Entry 1QS0 (X-ray diffraction, 2.40 A resolution); this record covers chains A and B.

== Chain A ==
Molecule: 2-oxoisovalerate dehydrogenase alpha-subunit
From: Pseudomonas putida
UniProtKB: P09060 (ODBA_PSEPU); residue numbers follow UniProt; this construct covers 2-408
Amino-acid sequence (407 residues; each row starts with the number of its first residue):
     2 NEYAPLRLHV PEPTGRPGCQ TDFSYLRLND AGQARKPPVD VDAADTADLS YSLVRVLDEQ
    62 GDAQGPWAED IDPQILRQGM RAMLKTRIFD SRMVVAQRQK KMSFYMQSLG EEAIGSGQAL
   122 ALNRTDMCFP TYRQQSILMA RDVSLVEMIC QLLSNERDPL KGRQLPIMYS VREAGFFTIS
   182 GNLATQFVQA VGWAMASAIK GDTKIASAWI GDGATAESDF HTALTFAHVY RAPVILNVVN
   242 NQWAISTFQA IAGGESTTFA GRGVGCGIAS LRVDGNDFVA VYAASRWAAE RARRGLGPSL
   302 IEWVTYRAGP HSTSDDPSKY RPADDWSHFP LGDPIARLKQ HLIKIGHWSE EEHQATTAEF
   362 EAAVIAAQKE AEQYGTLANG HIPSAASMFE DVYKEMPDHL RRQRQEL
Modified / non-standard residues: Mse-81, Mse-84, Mse-94, Mse-103, Mse-107, Mse-128, Mse-140, Mse-149, Mse-169, Mse-196, Mse-389, Mse-397 (selenomethionine; parent Met)
Differences from the reference sequence: modified residue (81, 84, 94, 103, 107, 128, 140, 149, 169, 196, 389, 397)
Bound ions: Mg2+: Asp-213, Asn-242, Trp-244 (together with thiamine diphosphate)
Ligand contacts:
  - 2-oxo-4-methylpentanoic acid (COI): Phe-105, Mse-107, Tyr-133, Leu-166, Gly-182
  - thiamine diphosphate (TPP): Tyr-133, Arg-134, Gly-182, Asn-183, Leu-184, Gly-212, Asp-213, Gly-214, Ala-215, Glu-218, Asn-242, Trp-244, Ala-245, Ile-246, Arg-308, His-312

== Chain B ==
Molecule: 2-oxoisovalerate dehydrogenase beta-subunit
From: Pseudomonas putida
UniProtKB: P09061 (ODBB_PSEPU); residue numbers follow UniProt; this construct covers 2-339
Amino-acid sequence (338 residues; row label = number of the first residue in the row):
     2 ATTTMTMIQA LRSAMDVMLE RDDNVVVYGQ DVGYFGGVFR CTEGLQTKYG KSRVFDAPIS
    62 ESGIVGTAVG MGAYGLRPVV EIQFADYFYP ASDQIVSEMA RLRYRSAGEF IAPLTLRMPC
   122 GGGIYGGQTH SQSPEAMFTQ VCGLRTVMPS NPYDAKGLLI ASIECDDPVI FLEPKRLYNG
   182 PFDGHHDRPV TPWSKHPHSA VPDGYYTVPL DKAAITRPGN DVSVLTYGTT VYVAQVAAEE
   242 SGVDAEVIDL RSLWPLDLDT IVESVKKTGR CVVVHEATRT CGFGAELVSL VQEHCFHHLE
   302 APIERVTGWD TPYPHAQEWA YFPGPSRVGA ALKKVMEV
Covalently attached groups: 2-oxo-4-methylpentanoic acid (COI) linked to His-131
Modified / non-standard residues: Mse-6, Mse-8, Mse-16, Mse-19, Mse-72, Mse-100, Mse-119, Mse-138, Mse-149, Mse-337 (selenomethionine; parent Met)
Differences from the reference sequence: modified residue (6, 8, 16, 19, 72, 100, 119, 138, 149, 337)
Ligand contacts: thiamine diphosphate (TPP): Gln-31, Ile-60, Glu-62, Gln-84, Tyr-88, Pro-91

== Interface between chain A and chain B ==
Residue-residue contacts - 87 pairs, chain A then chain B:
  Mse-128(A) / Phe-111(B)  hydrophobic
  Pro-160(A) / Ala-108(B)
  Leu-161(A) / Arg-106(B)
  Arg-164(A) / Tyr-105(B)  hydrogen bond (side chain-backbone)
  Arg-164(A) / Ala-108(B)
  Gln-165(A) / Arg-106(B)
  Ser-171(A) / Ser-107(B)
  Ser-171(A) / Glu-110(B)  hydrogen bond
  Ser-171(A) / Phe-111(B)
  Val-172(A) / Glu-110(B)
  Arg-173(A) / Ala-74(B)  hydrogen bond (side chain-backbone)
  Arg-173(A) / Tyr-75(B)
  Arg-173(A) / Glu-110(B)  hydrogen bond (side chain-backbone)
  Arg-173(A) / Phe-111(B)
  Phe-178(A) / Ala-74(B)  hydrophobic
  Phe-178(A) / Leu-103(B)  hydrophobic
  Phe-178(A) / Phe-111(B)  hydrophobic
  Thr-179(A) / Leu-103(B)
  Thr-179(A) / Arg-106(B)  hydrogen bond
  Thr-179(A) / Ser-107(B)
  Thr-179(A) / Phe-111(B)
  Ile-180(A) / Arg-106(B)
  Ser-181(A) / Glu-99(B)  hydrogen bond
  Ser-181(A) / Arg-106(B)  hydrogen bond
  Asn-183(A) / Asp-94(B)
  Asn-183(A) / Ser-98(B)  hydrogen bond
  Asn-183(A) / Glu-99(B)
  Thr-186(A) / Asp-94(B)
  Thr-186(A) / Gln-95(B)  hydrogen bond (backbone-side chain)
  Thr-186(A) / Glu-99(B)  hydrogen bond
  Val-189(A) / Thr-68(B)
  Gln-190(A) / Gly-67(B)
  Gln-190(A) / Val-70(B)
  Gln-190(A) / Gly-71(B)
  Gln-190(A) / Gln-95(B)  hydrogen bond
  Gln-190(A) / Glu-99(B)  hydrogen bond
  Gly-193(A) / Thr-68(B)
  Gly-193(A) / Gly-71(B)
  Gly-193(A) / Mse-72(B)
  Trp-194(A) / Gly-71(B)
  Trp-194(A) / Ala-74(B)
  Trp-194(A) / Tyr-75(B)
  Mse-196(A) / Phe-56(B)  hydrophobic
  Ala-197(A) / Mse-72(B)  hydrophobic
  Ala-197(A) / Tyr-75(B)  hydrophobic
  Ala-197(A) / Leu-77(B)  hydrophobic
  Ser-198(A) / Tyr-75(B)
  Ile-200(A) / Ser-53(B)
  Lys-201(A) / Asp-24(B)
  Lys-201(A) / Asn-25(B)  hydrogen bond
  Lys-201(A) / Tyr-75(B)
  Lys-201(A) / Leu-77(B)
  Asp-203(A) / Tyr-75(B)  hydrogen bond
  Asp-220(A) / Ser-63(B)
  Asp-220(A) / Gln-95(B)
  Thr-223(A) / Ser-61(B)
  Thr-223(A) / Ser-63(B)
  Thr-223(A) / Gly-64(B)
  Phe-227(A) / Pro-59(B)
  Phe-227(A) / Ser-61(B)
  Phe-227(A) / Gly-64(B)
  Phe-227(A) / Ile-65(B)
  Phe-227(A) / Thr-68(B)
  Tyr-231(A) / Phe-56(B)  hydrophobic
  Tyr-231(A) / Asp-57(B)  hydrogen bond (side chain-backbone)
  Tyr-231(A) / Ala-58(B)
  Tyr-231(A) / Pro-59(B)
  Mse-389(A) / Tyr-105(B)  hydrogen bond (backbone-side chain)
  Glu-391(A) / Tyr-105(B)
  Asp-392(A) / Arg-104(B)
  Asp-392(A) / Tyr-105(B)  hydrogen bond (backbone-backbone)
  Asp-392(A) / Ala-108(B)
  Val-393(A) / Tyr-105(B)  hydrophobic
  Val-393(A) / Gly-144(B)
  Tyr-394(A) / Arg-104(B)
  Tyr-394(A) / Val-142(B)
  Tyr-394(A) / Cys-143(B)
  Tyr-394(A) / Gly-144(B)  hydrogen bond (side chain-backbone)
  Tyr-394(A) / Leu-145(B)  hydrogen bond (side chain-backbone)
  Tyr-394(A) / Arg-146(B)
  Tyr-394(A) / Asp-168(B)
  Lys-395(A) / Arg-104(B)
  Lys-395(A) / Asp-167(B)  salt bridge
  Lys-395(A) / Asp-168(B)  hydrogen bond (backbone-side chain)
  His-400(A) / Trp-255(B)
  Arg-403(A) / Leu-259(B)
  Arg-403(A) / His-295(B)
Other interface residues (no listed pair), chain A (41 interface residues in all): Phe-177, Val-192, Thr-226, Val-230, Pro-398
Other interface residues (no listed pair), chain B (45 interface residues in all): Val-27, Ala-101, Gly-109, Pro-256

== Overview ==
41 residues of chain A and 45 residues of chain B are in contact, with 20 hydrogen bonds and 1 salt bridge.
Polar pairs include Lys-395(A)/Asp-167(B), Arg-164(A)/Tyr-105(B) and Ser-171(A)/Glu-110(B). Thiamine
diphosphate is bound between chain A and chain B. Chain A binds 2-oxo-4-methylpentanoic acid.
Here chain A is 2-oxoisovalerate dehydrogenase alpha-subunit and chain B is 2-oxoisovalerate dehydrogenase
beta-subunit, both from Pseudomonas putida. Entry 1QS0 (Crystal Structure of Pseudomonas Putida
2-oxoisovalerate Dehydrogenase (Branched-Chain Alpha-Keto Acid Dehydrogenase, E1B)) was determined by X-ray
diffraction.
